Entry 4V1A (electron microscopy, 3.40 A resolution); this record covers chains d and j of the 23 polymer chains in the assembly.

# Chain d
Molecule: Mitoribosomal protein ML40, MRPL40
Organism: Sus scrofa
UniProt: F1RK59 (F1RK59_PIG); residues 1-206 here = UniProt positions 1-206
Sequence (206 residues; numbered 1 to 206; the number before each row is that of its first residue):
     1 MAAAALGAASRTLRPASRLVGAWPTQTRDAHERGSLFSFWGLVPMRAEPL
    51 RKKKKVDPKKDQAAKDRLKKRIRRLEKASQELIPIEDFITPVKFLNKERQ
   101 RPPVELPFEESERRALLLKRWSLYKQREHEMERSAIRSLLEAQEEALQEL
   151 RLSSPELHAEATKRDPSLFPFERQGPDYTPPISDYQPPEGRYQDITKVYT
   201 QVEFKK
Not modelled in the structure: 1-82, 182-206

# Chain j
Molecule: Mitoribosomal protein ML46, MRPL46
Organism: Sus scrofa
UniProt: F1SRT0 (F1SRT0_PIG); numbering as in UniProt (aligned over 1-279)
Sequence (279 residues; numbered 1 to 279; the number before each row is that of its first residue):
     1 MAAPVRRTMLRVVRGWRRFEGPWAHSLGSRNLALAVAPSSSSSPWRLLGA
    51 LCLQRPPLVTKPLTPLQEEMADLLQQIEIERSLYSDHELRALDEAQQLAK
   101 KKSDLYEEEDEQNILLAQDLEDMWEQKFLHFKLGARLTEADKKDDRTSLH
   151 RKLDRNLILLVREKLGDQDIWMLPQSDWQPGETLRQTAERTLATLSENNM
   201 EAKFLGNAPCGHYKFKFPQAMRTETSLGAKVFFFKALLLTGDFSQAGKKG
   251 HHVWVSKEELGDYLKPKYLAQVRRFLLDL
Not modelled in the structure: 1-42, 105-115, 218-226

# Interface between chain d and chain j
Contacting residue pairs (74; chain d residue first):
  Phe94(d) - Tyr84(j)  hydrophobic
  Lys97(d) - Tyr84(j)  hydrogen bond
  Lys97(d) - Asp86(j)  salt bridge
  Lys97(d) - Leu89(j)
  Glu98(d) - Leu83(j)
  Arg99(d) - Leu89(j)
  Arg99(d) - Asp93(j)  salt bridge
  Gln100(d) - Tyr84(j)
  Gln100(d) - Glu88(j)  hydrogen bond (side chain-backbone)
  Gln100(d) - Leu89(j)
  Gln100(d) - Leu92(j)
  Arg101(d) - Ile79(j)
  Arg101(d) - Glu80(j)  hydrogen bond (side chain-backbone)
  Arg101(d) - Ser82(j)
  Arg114(d) - Leu73(j)
  Arg114(d) - Glu80(j)  salt bridge
  Leu117(d) - Leu66(j)  hydrophobic
  Leu117(d) - Glu69(j)
  Leu117(d) - Leu73(j)  hydrophobic
  Arg120(d) - Leu66(j)
  Arg120(d) - Glu69(j)  salt bridge
  Trp121(d) - Met70(j)  hydrophobic
  Tyr124(d) - Leu66(j)  hydrophobic
  Tyr124(d) - Gln67(j)  hydrogen bond
  Leu139(d) - Phe275(j)
  Leu139(d) - Leu277(j)  hydrophobic
  Ala142(d) - Arg274(j)
  Gln143(d) - Pro209(j)
  Gln143(d) - Cys210(j)  hydrogen bond (side chain-backbone)
  Glu145(d) - Arg274(j)
  Ala146(d) - Cys210(j)
  Ala146(d) - Gly211(j)
  Ala146(d) - His212(j)  hydrogen bond (backbone-side chain)
  Leu147(d) - His212(j)
  Glu149(d) - His212(j)
  Glu149(d) - Tyr213(j)  hydrogen bond (side chain-backbone)
  Glu149(d) - Lys214(j)  salt bridge
  Leu150(d) - Leu184(j)  hydrophobic
  Leu150(d) - His212(j)
  Leu150(d) - Phe232(j)  hydrophobic
  Ser153(d) - Lys214(j)  hydrogen bond
  Ser153(d) - Lys230(j)
  Ser154(d) - Lys230(j)
  Leu157(d) - Trp178(j)  hydrophobic
  Leu157(d) - Leu184(j)  hydrophobic
  Leu157(d) - Phe232(j)  hydrophobic
  Glu160(d) - Thr183(j)
  Glu160(d) - Leu184(j)
  Glu160(d) - Asn207(j)  hydrogen bond (backbone-side chain)
  Ala161(d) - Asn207(j)
  Ala161(d) - Ala208(j)
  Ala161(d) - Pro209(j)
  Lys163(d) - Asn207(j)
  Asp165(d) - Arg185(j)  salt bridge
  Asp165(d) - Gly206(j)
  Asp165(d) - Asn207(j)  hydrogen bond (side chain-backbone)
  Ser167(d) - Arg185(j)  hydrogen bond
  Ser167(d) - Lys203(j)  hydrogen bond (backbone-side chain)
  Ser167(d) - Phe204(j)
  Leu168(d) - Leu205(j)
  Phe171(d) - Lys203(j)
  Arg173(d) - Pro56(j)
  Arg173(d) - Leu237(j)
  Pro176(d) - Leu58(j)
  Asp177(d) - Leu58(j)  hydrogen bond (backbone-backbone)
  Asp177(d) - Val59(j)
  Asp177(d) - Thr60(j)  hydrogen bond (backbone-backbone)
  Tyr178(d) - Val59(j)
  Tyr178(d) - Arg136(j)  hydrogen bond
  Thr179(d) - Leu133(j)
  Thr179(d) - Gly134(j)
  Pro180(d) - Val59(j)
  Pro180(d) - Ala135(j)
  Pro180(d) - Leu153(j)  hydrophobic
Interface residues without a listed pair, chain d (37 interface residues in all): Glu128, Pro170
Interface residues without a listed pair, chain j (51 interface residues in all): Trp45, Pro57, Thr64, Gln76, Glu182

# Overview
37 residues of chain d face 51 of chain j across their interface; the contacts include 15 hydrogen bonds and 6
salt bridges. Polar pairs include Lys97(d)-Asp86(j), Arg99(d)-Asp93(j) and Arg114(d)-Glu80(j).
Here chain d is Mitoribosomal protein ML40, MRPL40 and chain j is Mitoribosomal protein ML46, MRPL46, both
from Sus scrofa. Entry 4V1A (Structure of the large subunit of the mammalian mitoribosome, part 2 of 2) was
determined by electron microscopy.
